Entry 9FFZ (electron microscopy, 3.30 A resolution); this record covers chains A and B of the 6 polymer chains in the assembly.

[Chain A]
Protein: Gamma-aminobutyric acid receptor subunit alpha-1
Organism: Homo sapiens
UniProtKB: P14867 (GBRA1_HUMAN); residues 5-429 here correspond to UniProt positions 32-456 (UniProt number = residue number + 27)
Amino-acid sequence (411 residues; each row starts with the number of its first residue; note: 71 numbers in that range are skipped by the numbering (no residue carries them; nothing is unmodelled there); numbers below 1 keep their minus sign (Met-52 is residue -52)):
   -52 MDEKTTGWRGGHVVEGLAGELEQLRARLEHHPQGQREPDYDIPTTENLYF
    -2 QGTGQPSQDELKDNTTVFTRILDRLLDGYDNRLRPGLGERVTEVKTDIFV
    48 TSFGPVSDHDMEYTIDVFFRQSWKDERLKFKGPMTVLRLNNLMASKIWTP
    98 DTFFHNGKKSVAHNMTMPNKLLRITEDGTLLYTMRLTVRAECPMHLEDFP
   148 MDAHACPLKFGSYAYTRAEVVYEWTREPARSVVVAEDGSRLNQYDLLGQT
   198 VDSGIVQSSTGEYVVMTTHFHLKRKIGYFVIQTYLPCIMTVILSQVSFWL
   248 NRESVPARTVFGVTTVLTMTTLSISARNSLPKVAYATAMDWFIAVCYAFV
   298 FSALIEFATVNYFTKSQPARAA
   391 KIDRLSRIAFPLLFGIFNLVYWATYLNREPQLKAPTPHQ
Unresolved in the structure: -52 to 9, 419-429
Disulfides: Cys139-Cys153
Glycans and other covalent adducts: glycan linked to Asn111
Construct notes: initiating methionine (-52); expression tag (-51 to 4); linker (313-319)
Small-molecule neighbours:
  - gamma-amino-butanoic acid (ABU): Phe65, Arg67, Leu118, Thr130
  - D3D ((19S,22R,25R)-22,25,26-trihydroxy-16,22-dioxo-17,21,23-trioxa-22lambda~5~-phosphahexacosan-19-yl (9E)-octadec-9-enoate): Lys222, Ile223, Gly224, Val227, Ile228, Leu232, Pro233, Ile235, Met236, Ile239, Pro401, Gly405, Asn408, Trp412, Leu416
UniProt features mapped onto this chain:
  - binding site (4-aminobutanoate): Arg67, Thr130
  - binding site (3alpha-hydroxy-5alpha-pregnan-11,20-dione): Trp246
  - glycosylation (N-linked (GlcNAc...) asparagine): Asn11, Asn111

[Chain B]
Protein: Gamma-aminobutyric acid receptor subunit beta-3
Organism: Homo sapiens
UniProtKB: P28472 (GBRB3_HUMAN); residues 1-448 here correspond to UniProt positions 26-473 (UniProt number = residue number + 25)
Amino-acid sequence (395 residues; row label = number of the first residue in the row; note: 107 numbers in that range are skipped by the numbering (no residue carries them; nothing is unmodelled there); numbers below 1 keep their minus sign (Met-53 is residue -53)):
   -53 MDEKTTGWRGGHVVEGLAGELEQLRARLEHHPQGQREPDYDIPTTENLYF
    -3 QGTGQSVNDPGNMSFVKETVDKLLKGYDIRLRPDFGGPPVCVGMNIDIAS
    47 IDMVSEVNMDYTLTMYFQQYWRDKRLAYSGIPLNLTLDNRVADQLWVPDT
    97 YFLNDKKSFVHGVTVKNRMIRLHPDGTVLYGLRITTTAACMMDLRRYPLD
   147 EQNCTLEIESYGYTTDDIEFYWRGGDKAVTGVERIELPQFSIVEHRLVSR
   197 NVVFATGAYPRLSLSFRLKRNIGYFILQTYMPSILITILSWVSFWINYDA
   247 SAARVALGITTVLTMTTINTHLRETLPKIPYVKAIDMYLMGCFVFVFLAL
   297 LEYAFVNYIFFSQPARAA
   422 AIDRWSRIVFPFTFSLFNLVYWLYYVN
Unresolved in the structure: -53 to 7, 448
Disulfides: Cys136-Cys150
Glycans and other covalent adducts: N-acetylglucosamine (NAG) linked to Asn80; glycan linked to Asn149
Construct notes: initiating methionine (-53); expression tag (-52 to 0); linker (308-314)
Small-molecule neighbours:
  - gamma-amino-butanoic acid (ABU): Tyr97, Glu155, Ser156, Tyr157, Phe200, Thr202, Tyr205
  - D3D ((19S,22R,25R)-22,25,26-trihydroxy-16,22-dioxo-17,21,23-trioxa-22lambda~5~-phosphahexacosan-19-yl (9E)-octadec-9-enoate): Asn265, Pro276, Val278, Met286, Phe289, Val290
UniProt features mapped onto this chain:
  - binding site (benzamidine): Asp95 to Tyr97, Glu155 to Tyr157, Phe200
  - binding site (4-aminobutanoate): Tyr97, Glu155, Tyr157, Thr202
  - binding site (histamine): Tyr97, Ser156, Tyr157, Thr202
  - glycosylation (N-linked (GlcNAc...) asparagine): Asn8, Asn80, Asn149

[Interface between chain A and chain B]
Pairs across the interface (79; chain A residue first):
  Thr12(A) - Leu27(B)
  Phe15(A) - Phe31(B)  hydrophobic
  Thr16(A) - Asp24(B)  hydrogen bond
  Thr16(A) - Leu27(B)
  Leu19(A) - Arg26(B)
  Leu19(A) - Leu27(B)  hydrophobic
  Asp20(A) - Arg26(B)  salt bridge
  Leu23(A) - Arg26(B)
  Phe65(A) - Tyr97(B)
  Phe65(A) - Leu99(B)  hydrophobic
  Phe65(A) - Phe200(B)  hydrophobic
  Arg67(A) - Thr202(B)
  Met81(A) - Gly32(B)
  Arg85(A) - Asp163(B)  salt bridge
  Leu89(A) - Arg26(B)
  His110(A) - Lys102(B)
  Met112(A) - Thr96(B)
  Met112(A) - Tyr97(B)
  Met112(A) - Ser104(B)
  Met112(A) - Phe105(B)
  Met112(A) - Val106(B)  hydrophobic
  Met112(A) - Ile130(B)  hydrophobic
  Thr113(A) - Thr96(B)  hydrogen bond (backbone-backbone)
  Thr113(A) - Leu128(B)
  Thr113(A) - Ile130(B)
  Met114(A) - Val93(B)  hydrophobic
  Met114(A) - Pro94(B)
  Asn116(A) - Tyr97(B)
  Asn116(A) - Tyr157(B)
  Lys117(A) - Tyr157(B)
  Leu118(A) - Tyr157(B)
  Leu118(A) - Gly158(B)
  Arg120(A) - Gly158(B)
  Arg120(A) - Thr160(B)
  Arg120(A) - Thr202(B)  hydrogen bond (side chain-backbone)
  Arg120(A) - Tyr205(B)  hydrogen bond
  Thr130(A) - Tyr157(B)  hydrogen bond
  Met131(A) - Tyr157(B)  hydrogen bond (backbone-side chain)
  Arg132(A) - Tyr97(B)
  Arg132(A) - Phe98(B)
  Arg132(A) - Leu99(B)  hydrogen bond (side chain-backbone)
  Arg132(A) - Asp101(B)  salt bridge
  Arg132(A) - Tyr157(B)  hydrogen bond (backbone-side chain)
  Ser186(A) - Met137(B)
  Arg187(A) - Ala135(B)
  Arg187(A) - Met137(B)
  Asn189(A) - Met55(B)
  Asn189(A) - Met137(B)
  Asn189(A) - Pro273(B)
  Asn189(A) - Pro276(B)
  Gln190(A) - Lys274(B)
  Lys222(A) - Pro276(B)
  Gly224(A) - Pro276(B)
  Tyr225(A) - Arg269(B)
  Tyr225(A) - Lys274(B)
  Tyr225(A) - Ile275(B)
  Tyr225(A) - Pro276(B)
  Ile228(A) - Arg269(B)
  Ile228(A) - Val278(B)  hydrophobic
  Ile228(A) - Met286(B)  hydrophobic
  Gln229(A) - Arg269(B)  hydrogen bond
  Leu232(A) - Met286(B)  hydrophobic
  Met236(A) - Phe289(B)  hydrophobic
  Leu240(A) - Phe293(B)  hydrophobic
  Leu240(A) - Leu296(B)  hydrophobic
  Val243(A) - Ala300(B)  hydrophobic
  Trp246(A) - Tyr304(B)
  Leu247(A) - Asn303(B)
  Asn248(A) - Asn303(B)  hydrogen bond
  Asn248(A) - Phe306(B)
  Asn248(A) - Phe307(B)
  Glu250(A) - Phe307(B)
  Ser251(A) - Ser247(B)  hydrogen bond
  Ser251(A) - Asn303(B)
  Ala254(A) - Val251(B)  hydrophobic
  Phe258(A) - Val251(B)  hydrophobic
  Thr261(A) - Ile255(B)
  Thr261(A) - Leu259(B)
  Thr265(A) - Leu259(B)
Interface residues without a listed pair, chain A (54 interface residues in all): Phe46, Leu84, Asn87, Met90, Leu128, Ile239, Val257, Leu269, Ser276, Arg397
Interface residues without a listed pair, chain B (58 interface residues in all): Ile25, Val53, Gln65, Trp92, Asp95, Tyr159, Ala201, Val258, Thr266, Tyr277, Leu297

[Summary]
54 residues of chain A face 58 of chain B across their interface, with 11 hydrogen bonds and 3 salt bridges.
Polar pairs include Asp20(A)-Arg26(B), Arg85(A)-Asp163(B) and Arg132(A)-Asp101(B). Gamma-amino-butanoic acid
and compound D3D are bound between chain A and chain B.
Chain A is Gamma-aminobutyric acid receptor subunit alpha-1 and chain B is Gamma-aminobutyric acid receptor
subunit beta-3, both from Homo sapiens; the structure, Cryo-EM structure of the alpha1beta3gamma2 GABA(A)
receptor in complex with GABA and Nb38 in the short-lived ..., was determined by electron microscopy.
